Entry 6D6T (electron microscopy, 3.86 A resolution); this record covers chains D and K of the 9 polymer chains in the assembly.

Chain D:
Protein: Gamma-aminobutyric acid receptor subunit alpha-1
From: Homo sapiens
UniProtKB: P14867 (GBRA1_HUMAN); the construct has insertions or renumbered stretches relative to UniProt, so the offset changes along the chain: 1-312 = UniProt 28-339; 320-358 = UniProt 418-456
Chain sequence (358 residues; numbered 1 to 358; the number before each row is that of its first residue):
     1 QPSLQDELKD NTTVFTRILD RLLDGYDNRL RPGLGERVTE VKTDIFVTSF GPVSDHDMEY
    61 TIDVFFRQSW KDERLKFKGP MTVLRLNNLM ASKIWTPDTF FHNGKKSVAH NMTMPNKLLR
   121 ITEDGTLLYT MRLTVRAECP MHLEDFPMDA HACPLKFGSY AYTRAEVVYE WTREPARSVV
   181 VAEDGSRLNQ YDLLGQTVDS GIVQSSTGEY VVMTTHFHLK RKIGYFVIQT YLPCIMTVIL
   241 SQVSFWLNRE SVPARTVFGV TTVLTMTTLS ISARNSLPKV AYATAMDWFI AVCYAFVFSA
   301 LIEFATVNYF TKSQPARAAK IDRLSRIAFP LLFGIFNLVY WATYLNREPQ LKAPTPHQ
Not modelled in the structure: 1-10, 348-358
Differences from the reference sequence: linker (313-319)
Cystine bridges: C139-C153, C234-C293
Covalently attached groups: N-acetylglucosamine (NAG) linked to N111
Small-molecule neighbours:
  - gamma-amino-butanoic acid (ABU): F65, R67, L118, T130
  - Flumazenil (FYP; ethyl 8-fluoro-5-methyl-6-oxo-5,6-dihydro-4H-imidazo[1,5-a][1,4]benzodiazepine-3-carboxylate): F100, H102, S159, Y160, S205, S206, T207, Y210
UniProt features mapped onto this chain:
  - binding site (4-aminobutanoate): R67, T130
  - binding site (3alpha-hydroxy-5alpha-pregnan-11,20-dione): W246
  - glycosylation (N-linked (GlcNAc...) asparagine): N11, N111
Reported in the primary citation:
  - binding site for gamma-amino-butanoic acid: F65, R67, T130
  - binding site for Flumazenil: F100, H102, Y160, S205, S206, T207, Y210

Chain K:
Protein: IgG2b Fab Heavy Chain
From: Mus musculus
Notes: antibody fragment or engineered binder
Chain sequence (454 residues; row label = number of the first residue in the row):
     1 EVQLQQSGAE LVKPGASVKL SCTASGFNIK DTYMYWVKQR PEQGLEWIGR IDPANGDTKY
    61 DPKFQGKATI TTDTFSNTAY LQLSSLTSED TAVYYCARKG LRWAMDYWGQ GTSVTVSTAK
   121 TTPPSVYPLA PGCGDTTGSS VTLGCLVKGY FPESVTVTWN SGSLSSSVHT FPALLQSGLY
   181 TMSSSVTVPS STWPSQTVTC SVAHPASSTT VDKKLEPSGP ISTINPCPPC KECHKCPAPN
   241 LEGGPSVFIF PPNIKDVLMI SLTPKVTCVV VDVSEDDPDV QISWFVNNVE VHTAQTQTHR
   301 EDYNSTIRVV STLPIQHQDW MSGKEFKCKV NNKDLPSPIE RTISKIKGLV RAPQVYILPP
   361 PAEQLSRKDV SLTCLVVGFN PGDISVEWTS NGHTEENYKD TAPVLDSDGS YFIYSKLNMK
   421 TSKWEKTDSF SCNVRHEGLK NYYLKKTISR SPGK
Not modelled in the structure: 1-2, 119-454
Cystine bridges: C22-C96

How chain D and chain K interact:
Residue-residue contacts (12; chain D residue first):
  K42(D) - D31(K)  hydrogen bond (side chain-backbone)
  D124(D) - N28(K)
  E170(D) - L101(K)
  E170(D) - R102(K)  salt bridge
  E170(D) - W103(K)
  W171(D) - W103(K)
  T172(D) - Y33(K)  hydrogen bond (backbone-side chain)
  R173(D) - Y33(K)
  R173(D) - W103(K)
  E174(D) - R50(K)  salt bridge
  R177(D) - R50(K)
  S200(D) - R102(K)
Also at the interface, not in a pair above, chain D (12 interface residues in all): K71, P175, I202
Also at the interface, not in a pair above, chain K (8 interface residues in all): K99

Overview:
The interface between chain D and chain K involves 12 residues on one side and 8 on the other; the contacts
include 2 hydrogen bonds and 2 salt bridges. Polar contacts include E170(D)-R102(K), E174(D)-R50(K) and
K42(D)-D31(K). The paper reports a binding site for Flumazenil at F100(D), H102(D) and Y160(D) among others; a
binding site for gamma-amino-butanoic acid at F65(D), R67(D) and T130(D).
Here chain D is Gamma-aminobutyric acid receptor subunit alpha-1 (Homo sapiens) and chain K is IgG2b Fab Heavy
Chain (Mus musculus). Entry 6D6T (Human GABA-A receptor alpha1-beta2-gamma2 subtype in complex with GABA and
flumazenil, conformation B) was determined by electron microscopy (same publication as 6D6U).
